PDB entry 8C8Q | electron microscopy, 3.36 A resolution | chains B and E of the 13 polymer chains in the assembly

[Chain B]
Protein: Cytochrome c oxidase subunit 2
Source organism: Schizosaccharomyces pombe
Notes: EC 7.1.1.9
UniProt: P21534 (COX2_SCHPO); numbering as in UniProt (aligned over 1-248)
Amino-acid sequence (248 residues; each row starts with the number of its first residue):
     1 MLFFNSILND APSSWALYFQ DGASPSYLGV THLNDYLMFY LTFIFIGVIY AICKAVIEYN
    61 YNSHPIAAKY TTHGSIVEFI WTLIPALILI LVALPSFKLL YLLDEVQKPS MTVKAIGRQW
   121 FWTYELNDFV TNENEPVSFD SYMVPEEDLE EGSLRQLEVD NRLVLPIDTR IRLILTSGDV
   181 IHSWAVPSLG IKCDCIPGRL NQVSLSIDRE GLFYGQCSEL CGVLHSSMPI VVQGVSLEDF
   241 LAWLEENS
Not modelled in the structure: 1-9, 248
UniProt features mapped onto this chain:
  - binding site (Cu cation): His182, Cys217, Glu219, Cys221, His225, Met228
  - binding site (Mg(2+)): Glu219

[Chain E]
Protein: Cytochrome c oxidase polypeptide 5, mitochondrial
Source organism: Schizosaccharomyces pombe
UniProt: O74988 (COX5_SCHPO); residue numbers follow UniProt; this construct covers 1-186
Amino-acid sequence (228 residues; each row starts with the number of its first residue):
     1 MYLSKIICKK VPMKLLCTRN AATVSAAATN ALQKEQPSGE AMIARPRLVD LDKRWGIMSQ
    61 EEKDGLITDL YARQKQPWTT LSIEEKKAAY WIAFGEHGPR AFSHISQKTV FWGTVAGLTI
   121 GVVLFGLIRT QAAPSPRTMT REWQEKSNEY MKENKINPIS GEASEGFKGR GQISGGIFSP
   181 SEKDKKENLY FQGGGGGGSA WSHPQFEKGG GSGGGSGGSA WSHPQFEK
Not modelled in the structure: 1-38, 184-228
Differences from the reference sequence: expression tag (187-228)

[How chain B and chain E interact]
Contacting residue pairs - 28 pairs, chain B then chain E:
  Asp10(B) with Ile156(E); Asn157(E), hydrogen bond (backbone-side chain); Pro158(E)
  Ala11(B) with Asn157(E), hydrogen bond (backbone-side chain)
  Pro12(B) with Gln172(E), hydrogen bond (backbone-side chain)
  Ser13(B) with Asn157(E)
  Ser14(B) with Gly171(E), hydrogen bond (backbone-backbone); Ser174(E), hydrogen bond
  Trp15(B) with Arg170(E); Ser174(E)
  Asp21(B) with Ile159(E); Ser160(E), hydrogen bond; Gly161(E)
  Glu146(B) with Pro136(E); Arg137(E)
  Leu149(B) with Arg137(E)
  Glu150(B) with Trp143(E)
  Glu151(B) with Trp143(E); Lys146(E)
  Gly152(B) with Trp143(E); Ser147(E), hydrogen bond (backbone-side chain); Tyr150(E)
  Ser153(B) with Trp143(E), hydrogen bond (backbone-side chain)
  Leu154(B) with Gln172(E)
  Arg155(B) with Thr138(E)
  Glu158(B) with Tyr150(E)
  Arg209(B) with Pro158(E)
  Tyr214(B) with Tyr150(E)
Also at the interface, not in a pair above, chain B (22 interface residues in all): Glu147, Glu210, Gly211, Leu212
Also at the interface, not in a pair above, chain E (23 interface residues in all): Met151, Asn154, Lys155, Glu162, Ile173, Phe178

[In short]
22 residues of chain B face 23 of chain E across their interface, with 8 hydrogen bonds. Polar contacts
include Asp10(B)-Asn157(E), Ala11(B)-Asn157(E) and Pro12(B)-Gln172(E). Curated annotation (UniProt) lists 6 Cu
cation-binding residues and Mg2+-binding residue Glu219(B) on chain B.
Here chain B is Cytochrome c oxidase subunit 2 and chain E is Cytochrome c oxidase polypeptide 5,
mitochondrial, both from Schizosaccharomyces pombe. Entry 8C8Q (Cytochrome c oxidase from Schizosaccharomyces
pombe) was determined by electron microscopy.
